2VDA - chains A and B; structure by solution NMR.

Chain A:
Molecule: Translocase subunit seca
Source organism: Escherichia coli
Reference sequence: P10408 (SECA_ECOLI); residues 9-836 here = UniProt positions 9-836
Chain sequence (828 residues; each row starts with the number of its first residue):
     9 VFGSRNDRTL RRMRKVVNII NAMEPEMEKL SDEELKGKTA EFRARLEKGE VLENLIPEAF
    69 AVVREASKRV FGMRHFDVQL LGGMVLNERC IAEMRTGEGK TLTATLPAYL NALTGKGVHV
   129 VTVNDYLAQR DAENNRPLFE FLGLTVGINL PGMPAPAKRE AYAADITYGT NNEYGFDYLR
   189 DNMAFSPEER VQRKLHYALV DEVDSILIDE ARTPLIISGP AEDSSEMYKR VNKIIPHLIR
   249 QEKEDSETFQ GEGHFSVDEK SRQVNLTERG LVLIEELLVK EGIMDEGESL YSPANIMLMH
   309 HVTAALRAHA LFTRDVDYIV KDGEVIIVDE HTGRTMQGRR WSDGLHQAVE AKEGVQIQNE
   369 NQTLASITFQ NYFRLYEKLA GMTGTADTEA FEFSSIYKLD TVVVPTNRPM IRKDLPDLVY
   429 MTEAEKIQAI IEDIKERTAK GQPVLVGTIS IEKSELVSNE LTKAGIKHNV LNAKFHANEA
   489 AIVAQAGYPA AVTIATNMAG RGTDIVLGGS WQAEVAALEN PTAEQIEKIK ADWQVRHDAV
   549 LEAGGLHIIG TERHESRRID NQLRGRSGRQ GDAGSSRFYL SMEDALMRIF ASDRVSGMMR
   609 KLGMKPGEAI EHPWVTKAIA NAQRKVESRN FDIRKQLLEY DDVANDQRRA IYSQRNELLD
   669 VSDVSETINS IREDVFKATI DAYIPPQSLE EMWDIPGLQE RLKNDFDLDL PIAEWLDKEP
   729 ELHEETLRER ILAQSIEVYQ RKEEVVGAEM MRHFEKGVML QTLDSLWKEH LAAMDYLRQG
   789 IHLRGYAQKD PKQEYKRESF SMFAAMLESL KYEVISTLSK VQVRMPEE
Reported in the primary citation:
  - mutagenesis - I304A/L306A (6-fold): decreased binding to Maltoporin (chain B)
  - mutagenesis - I304A/L306A: decreased catalytic activity on IMVs plus preprotein
  - mutagenesis - I304A/L306A: decreased growth

Chain B:
Molecule: Maltoporin
Notes: fragment: signal sequence, residues 1-25
Reference sequence: Q8CVI4 (LAMB_ECOL6); the construct has insertions or renumbered stretches relative to UniProt, so the offset changes along the chain: 1-7 = UniProt 1-7; 11-28 = UniProt 8-25
Chain sequence (28 residues; each row starts with the number of its first residue):
     1 MMITLRKRRK LPLAVAVAAG VMSAQAMA
Reported in the primary citation:
  - conformationally variable residues (order/disorder transition): Leu13 to Val21

Interface between chain A and chain B:
Residue-residue contacts - 39 pairs, chain A then chain B:
  Gly227(A) - Val21(B)
  Pro228(A) - Val21(B)
  Ala229(A) - Gly20(B)
  Ala229(A) - Val21(B)
  Met235(A) - Leu13(B)
  Met235(A) - Ala16(B)
  Tyr236(A) - Val17(B)
  Arg238(A) - Leu13(B)
  Val239(A) - Ala14(B)
  Glu289(A) - Lys7(B)
  Glu289(A) - Lys10(B)
  Glu289(A) - Leu11(B)
  Gly290(A) - Lys10(B)
  Gly290(A) - Leu11(B)
  Ile291(A) - Lys10(B)
  Ile291(A) - Leu11(B)
  Ile291(A) - Pro12(B)
  Asp293(A) - Lys10(B)
  Glu294(A) - Lys10(B)
  Met305(A) - Ala14(B)
  Met305(A) - Val15(B)
  Met305(A) - Ala18(B)
  Leu306(A) - Ala14(B)
  His309(A) - Ala14(B)
  His309(A) - Val17(B)
  Asn367(A) - Gly20(B)
  Asn367(A) - Val21(B)
  Leu372(A) - Val21(B)
  Leu372(A) - Met22(B)
  Glu708(A) - Arg6(B)
  Glu708(A) - Arg8(B)
  Lys711(A) - Arg8(B)
  Asn712(A) - Arg8(B)
  Gln769(A) - Ala24(B)
  Asp772(A) - Met22(B)
  Ser773(A) - Ala19(B)
  Lys776(A) - Ala18(B)
  Lys776(A) - Met22(B)
  Glu777(A) - Ala18(B)
Other interface residues (no listed pair), chain A (28 interface residues in all): Met191, Phe193, Phe762
Other interface residues (no listed pair), chain B (20 interface residues in all): Arg9, Ser23, Ala26
Interface features reported in the paper:
  - interface residues, chain A: Met235(A), Val239(A), Ile291(A), Met305(A), Leu306(A), Leu372(A)
  - interface residues, chain B: Lys7(B), Arg8(B), Arg9(B), Lys10(B), Leu11(B), Leu13(B), Ala14(B), Val15(B), Val17(B), Ala18(B), Val21(B), Met22(B)

Overview:
Chain A and chain B form an interface of 28 and 20 residues respectively. The paper reports that I304A/L306A
of chain A reduce binding to Maltoporin (chain B); interface residues Met235(A), Val239(A) and Lys7(B) among
others.
Chain A is Translocase subunit seca (Escherichia coli) and chain B is Maltoporin; the structure, Solution
structure of the SecA-signal peptide complex, was determined by solution NMR.
